4YY1 - chains A and B; structure by X-ray diffraction, 3.10 A resolution.

# Chain A
Molecule: HA1
From: unidentified influenza virus
Amino-acid sequence (325 residues; each row starts with the number of its first residue):
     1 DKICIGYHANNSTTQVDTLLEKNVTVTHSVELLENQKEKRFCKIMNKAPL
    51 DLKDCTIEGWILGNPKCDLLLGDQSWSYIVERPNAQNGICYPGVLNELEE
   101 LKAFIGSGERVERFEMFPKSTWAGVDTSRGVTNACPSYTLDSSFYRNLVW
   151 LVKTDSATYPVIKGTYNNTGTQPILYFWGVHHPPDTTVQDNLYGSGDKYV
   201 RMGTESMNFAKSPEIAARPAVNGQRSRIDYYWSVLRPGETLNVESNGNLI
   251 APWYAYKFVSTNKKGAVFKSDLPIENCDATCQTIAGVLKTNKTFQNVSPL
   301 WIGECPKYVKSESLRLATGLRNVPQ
Disulfides: Cys42-Cys277, Cys55-Cys67, Cys90-Cys135, Cys281-Cys305
Covalent attachments: N-acetylglucosamine (NAG) linked to Asn23, Asn167

# Chain B
Molecule: HA2
From: unidentified influenza virus
Amino-acid sequence (164 residues; row label = number of the first residue in the row):
   330 GIFGAIAGFIEGGWTGMIDGWYGYHHENSQGSGYAADRESTQKAIDGITN
   380 KVNSIINKMNTQFEAVDHEFSNLERRIGNLNKRMEDGFLDVWTYNAELLV
   430 LLENERTLDLHDANVKNLYEKVKSQLRDNANDLGNGCFEFWHKCDNECME
   480 SVKNGTYDYPKYQK
Disulfides: Cys473-Cys477
Covalent attachments: N-acetylglucosamine (NAG) linked to Asn483

# Interface between chain A and chain B
Disulfides between the chains: Cys4(A)-Cys466(B)
Contacting residue pairs - 108 pairs, chain A then chain B:
  Asp1(A) - Glu356(B)
  Asp1(A) - Asn357(B)
  Asp1(A) - Glu468(B)
  Asp1(A) - Phe469(B)  hydrogen bond (backbone-backbone)
  Asp1(A) - Lys472(B)
  Asp1(A) - Cys473(B)  hydrogen bond (side chain-backbone)
  Lys2(A) - His355(B)
  Lys2(A) - Glu356(B)  hydrogen bond (backbone-backbone)
  Lys2(A) - Phe467(B)
  Lys2(A) - Glu468(B)
  Lys2(A) - Phe469(B)
  Lys2(A) - Met478(B)
  Ile3(A) - His354(B)
  Ile3(A) - His355(B)
  Ile3(A) - Cys466(B)
  Ile3(A) - Phe467(B)  hydrogen bond (backbone-backbone)
  Cys4(A) - Trp343(B)
  Cys4(A) - Tyr353(B)
  Cys4(A) - His354(B)  hydrogen bond (backbone-backbone)
  Cys4(A) - Gly465(B)
  Cys4(A) - Cys466(B)  disulfide
  Ile5(A) - Ile339(B)
  Ile5(A) - Trp343(B)
  Ile5(A) - Gly352(B)
  Ile5(A) - Gly465(B)  hydrogen bond (backbone-backbone)
  Ile5(A) - Phe467(B)  hydrophobic
  Gly6(A) - Trp343(B)
  Gly6(A) - Tyr351(B)
  Gly6(A) - Gly352(B)  hydrogen bond (backbone-backbone)
  Tyr7(A) - Ile335(B)  hydrophobic
  Tyr7(A) - Ala336(B)  hydrogen bond (side chain-backbone)
  Tyr7(A) - Ile339(B)  hydrogen bond (side chain-backbone)
  Tyr7(A) - Glu340(B)
  Tyr7(A) - Gly341(B)  hydrogen bond (side chain-backbone)
  Tyr7(A) - Gly342(B)
  Tyr7(A) - Trp343(B)  hydrogen bond (backbone-backbone)
  Tyr7(A) - Met346(B)
  Tyr7(A) - Trp350(B)
  His8(A) - Met346(B)  hydrogen bond (side chain-backbone)
  His8(A) - Ile347(B)
  His8(A) - Gly349(B)  hydrogen bond (side chain-backbone)
  His8(A) - Trp350(B)  hydrogen bond (backbone-backbone)
  Ala9(A) - Trp343(B)  hydrogen bond (backbone-backbone)
  Ala9(A) - Thr344(B)
  Asn10(A) - Thr344(B)
  Val16(A) - Asn433(B)
  Asp17(A) - Leu430(B)
  Asp17(A) - Asn433(B)  hydrogen bond (backbone-side chain)
  Thr18(A) - Leu430(B)
  Thr18(A) - Asn433(B)
  Thr18(A) - Glu434(B)
  Leu19(A) - Leu430(B)  hydrophobic
  Leu19(A) - Glu434(B)
  Leu20(A) - Glu434(B)
  His28(A) - Trp350(B)  hydrogen bond
  Glu99(A) - Glu398(B)
  Glu99(A) - Ser400(B)
  Lys102(A) - Glu398(B)  salt bridge
  Lys264(A) - Glu393(B)  salt bridge
  Lys264(A) - Ala394(B)  hydrogen bond (side chain-backbone)
  Ala266(A) - Asp396(B)
  Val267(A) - Asp396(B)  hydrogen bond (backbone-side chain)
  Lys269(A) - Asp396(B)  hydrogen bond (side chain-backbone)
  Lys269(A) - Glu398(B)  salt bridge
  Thr293(A) - Ile385(B)
  Thr293(A) - Met388(B)
  Phe294(A) - Met388(B)  hydrophobic
  Phe294(A) - Ala425(B)  hydrophobic
  Pro299(A) - Ala394(B)
  Leu300(A) - Ala394(B)  hydrophobic
  Trp301(A) - Gln391(B)
  Trp301(A) - Phe392(B)
  Trp301(A) - Glu393(B)  hydrogen bond
  Cys305(A) - Gln391(B)
  Pro306(A) - Gln391(B)
  Lys307(A) - Met388(B)
  Lys307(A) - Thr390(B)
  Lys307(A) - Gln391(B)
  Lys307(A) - Trp421(B)
  Tyr308(A) - Leu418(B)  hydrophobic
  Val309(A) - Trp421(B)
  Val309(A) - Thr422(B)
  Lys310(A) - Leu418(B)
  Lys310(A) - Thr422(B)  hydrogen bond (backbone-side chain)
  Ser311(A) - Thr422(B)
  Ser311(A) - Glu426(B)  hydrogen bond
  Leu314(A) - Val429(B)  hydrophobic
  Arg315(A) - Val429(B)
  Arg315(A) - Asn433(B)  hydrogen bond (backbone-side chain)
  Leu316(A) - Val381(B)  hydrophobic
  Leu316(A) - Ile384(B)  hydrophobic
  Leu316(A) - Asn433(B)
  Ala317(A) - Asn433(B)  hydrogen bond (backbone-side chain)
  Ala317(A) - Thr436(B)
  Thr318(A) - Trp350(B)
  Thr318(A) - Ile377(B)
  Thr318(A) - His440(B)  hydrogen bond (backbone-side chain)
  Gly319(A) - Trp350(B)
  Gly319(A) - Leu437(B)
  Gly319(A) - His440(B)  hydrogen bond (backbone-side chain)
  Leu320(A) - Ile335(B)  hydrophobic
  Leu320(A) - Trp350(B)
  Leu320(A) - His440(B)
  Val323(A) - Glu340(B)
  Val323(A) - Gly341(B)
  Val323(A) - Gly342(B)  hydrogen bond (backbone-backbone)
  Pro324(A) - Thr344(B)
  Gln325(A) - Gly341(B)
Interface residues without a listed pair, chain A (51 interface residues in all): Val24, Val26, Thr27, Leu32, Ala103, Gly265, Arg321
Interface residues without a listed pair, chain B (64 interface residues in all): Ser358, Val395, His397, Phe399, Glu403, Leu427, Leu431, Glu432, Val444, Val451, Leu462, His471

# Overview
51 residues of chain A face 64 of chain B across their interface, with 1 disulfide bond, 28 hydrogen bonds and
3 salt bridges. Polar contacts include Lys102(A)-Glu398(B), Lys264(A)-Glu393(B) and Lys269(A)-Glu398(B).
Covalently linked N-acetylglucosamine: at Asn23(A) and Asn167(A). Covalently linked N-acetylglucosamine: at
Asn483(B).
Here chain A is HA1 and chain B is HA2, both from unidentified influenza virus. Entry 4YY1 (The structure of
hemagglutinin from a H6N1 influenza virus (A/chicken/Taiwan/A2837/2013) in complex with human receptor analog
...) was determined by X-ray diffraction.
